2WYM - chains C and F of the 6 polymer chains in the assembly; structure by X-ray diffraction, 2.60 A resolution.

== Chain C (and F) ==
Molecule: L-ascorbate-6-phosphate lactonase ulag
Organism: Escherichia coli
Notes: EC 3.1.1.-; chain F of this document is another copy of the same molecule, construct and numbering; everything in this record applies to it too
Reference sequence: P39300 (ULAG_ECOLI); residue numbers follow UniProt; this construct covers 1-354
Sequence (360 residues; each row starts with the number of its first residue):
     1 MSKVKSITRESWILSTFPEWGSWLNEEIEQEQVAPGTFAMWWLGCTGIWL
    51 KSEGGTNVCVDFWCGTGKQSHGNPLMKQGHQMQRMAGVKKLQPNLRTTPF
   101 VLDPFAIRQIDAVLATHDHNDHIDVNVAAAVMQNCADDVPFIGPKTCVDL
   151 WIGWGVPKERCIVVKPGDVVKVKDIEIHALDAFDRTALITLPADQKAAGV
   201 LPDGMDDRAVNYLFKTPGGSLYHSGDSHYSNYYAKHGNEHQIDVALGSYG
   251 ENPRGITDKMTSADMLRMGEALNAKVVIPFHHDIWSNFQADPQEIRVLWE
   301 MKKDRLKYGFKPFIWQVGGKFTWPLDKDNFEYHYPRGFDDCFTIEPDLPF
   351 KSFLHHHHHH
Not modelled in the structure: 73-91, 184-203, 338-360 (chain F: 73-89, 186-205, 339-360)
Modified / non-standard residues: Met1 (n-formylmethionine; FME)
Metal / ion sites: Mn2+: His122, Asp226, His281

== Chain C / chain F interface ==
Residue-residue contacts (9; chain C residue first):
  Asn329(C) - Asp304(F)
  Asn329(C) - Lys307(F)
  Phe330(C) - Asp304(F)
  Glu331(C) - Arg305(F)  salt bridge
  Tyr332(C) - Arg305(F)
  His333(C) - Arg305(F)
  His333(C) - Leu306(F)
  Arg336(C) - Glu270(F)  salt bridge
  Arg336(C) - Leu306(F)
Interface residues without a listed pair, chain C (8 interface residues in all): Arg296, Asp328
Interface residues without a listed pair, chain F (6 interface residues in all): Met301

== In short ==
Chain C and chain F form an interface of 8 and 6 residues respectively; the contacts include 2 salt bridges.
Polar pairs include Glu331(C)-Arg305(F) and Arg336(C)-Glu270(F). His122(C), Asp226(C) and His281(C) coordinate
Mn2+.
Chain C and chain F are both L-ascorbate-6-phosphate lactonase ulag (Escherichia coli); the structure,
Structure of a metallo-b-lactamase, was determined by X-ray diffraction, deposited together with 2WYL.
